4BC5 - chain A; structure by X-ray diffraction, 1.98 A resolution.

Chain A:
Protein: Xylulose kinase
Organism: Homo sapiens
Notes: EC 2.7.1.17
UniProtKB: O75191 (XYLB_HUMAN); residues 1-536 here = UniProt positions 1-536
Sequence (538 residues; numbered -1 to 536; the number before each row is that of its first residue; numbers below 1 keep their minus sign (Gly-1 is residue -1)):
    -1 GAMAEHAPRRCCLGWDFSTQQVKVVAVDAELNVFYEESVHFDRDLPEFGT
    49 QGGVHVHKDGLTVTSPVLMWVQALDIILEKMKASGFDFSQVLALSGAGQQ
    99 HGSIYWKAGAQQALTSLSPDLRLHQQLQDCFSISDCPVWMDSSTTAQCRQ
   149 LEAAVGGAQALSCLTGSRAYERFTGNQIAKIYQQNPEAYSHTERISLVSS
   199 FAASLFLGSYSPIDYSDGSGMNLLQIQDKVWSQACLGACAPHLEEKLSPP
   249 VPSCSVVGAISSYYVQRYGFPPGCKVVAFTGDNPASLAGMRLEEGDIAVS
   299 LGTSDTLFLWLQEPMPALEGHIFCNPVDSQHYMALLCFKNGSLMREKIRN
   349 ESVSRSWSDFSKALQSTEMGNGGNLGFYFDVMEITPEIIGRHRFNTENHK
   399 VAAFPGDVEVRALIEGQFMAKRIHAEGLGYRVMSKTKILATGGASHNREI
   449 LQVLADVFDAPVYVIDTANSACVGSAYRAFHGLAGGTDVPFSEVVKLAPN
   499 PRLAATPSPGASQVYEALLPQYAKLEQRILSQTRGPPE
Disordered / not traced: -1 to 6, 531-536
Sequence notes: expression tag (-1 to 0)
Curated features (UniProtKB/Swiss-Prot):
  - binding site (substrate): His99, Arg170, Asp280, Asn281
  - binding site (ATP): Trp355, Gly441, Ala442, Asn445
Small-molecule neighbours: 5-deoxy-5-fluoro-D-xylulose (5FX): Thr17, Gln97, Gln98, His99, Trp137, Arg170, Asp280, Asn281, Leu333
Reported in the primary citation:
  - binding site for 5-deoxy-5-fluoro-D-xylulose: Ser16, Thr17, Asp280
  - catalytic residues: Asp280 (proposed by the authors, not directly observed)

Overview:
Bound to chain A: 5-deoxy-5-fluoro-D-xylulose. UniProt lists 4 substrate-binding residues and 4 ATP-binding
residues. The paper reports the catalytic residue Asp280; a binding site for 5-deoxy-5-fluoro-D-xylulose at
Ser16, Thr17 and Asp280.
Chain A is Xylulose kinase (Homo sapiens); the structure, Crystal structure of human D-xylulokinase in complex
with inhibitor 5- deoxy-5-fluoro-D-xylulose, was determined by X-ray diffraction (same publication as 4BC2,
4BC3 and 4BC4).
